PDB entry 7WEA | electron microscopy, 3.30 A resolution | chains A and C of the 7 polymer chains in the assembly

Chain A (and C):
Protein: Spike glycoprotein
Source organism: Severe acute respiratory syndrome coronavirus 2
Notes: engineered mutation(s): deletions; chain C of this document is another copy of the same molecule, construct and numbering; everything in this record applies to it too
UniProtKB: P0DTC2 (SPIKE_SARS2); aligned to UniProt positions 1-1270 over residues 1-1270 (the alignment contains insertions or deletions, so no single offset holds)
Sequence (1270 residues; numbered 1 to 1270; the number before each row is that of its first residue):
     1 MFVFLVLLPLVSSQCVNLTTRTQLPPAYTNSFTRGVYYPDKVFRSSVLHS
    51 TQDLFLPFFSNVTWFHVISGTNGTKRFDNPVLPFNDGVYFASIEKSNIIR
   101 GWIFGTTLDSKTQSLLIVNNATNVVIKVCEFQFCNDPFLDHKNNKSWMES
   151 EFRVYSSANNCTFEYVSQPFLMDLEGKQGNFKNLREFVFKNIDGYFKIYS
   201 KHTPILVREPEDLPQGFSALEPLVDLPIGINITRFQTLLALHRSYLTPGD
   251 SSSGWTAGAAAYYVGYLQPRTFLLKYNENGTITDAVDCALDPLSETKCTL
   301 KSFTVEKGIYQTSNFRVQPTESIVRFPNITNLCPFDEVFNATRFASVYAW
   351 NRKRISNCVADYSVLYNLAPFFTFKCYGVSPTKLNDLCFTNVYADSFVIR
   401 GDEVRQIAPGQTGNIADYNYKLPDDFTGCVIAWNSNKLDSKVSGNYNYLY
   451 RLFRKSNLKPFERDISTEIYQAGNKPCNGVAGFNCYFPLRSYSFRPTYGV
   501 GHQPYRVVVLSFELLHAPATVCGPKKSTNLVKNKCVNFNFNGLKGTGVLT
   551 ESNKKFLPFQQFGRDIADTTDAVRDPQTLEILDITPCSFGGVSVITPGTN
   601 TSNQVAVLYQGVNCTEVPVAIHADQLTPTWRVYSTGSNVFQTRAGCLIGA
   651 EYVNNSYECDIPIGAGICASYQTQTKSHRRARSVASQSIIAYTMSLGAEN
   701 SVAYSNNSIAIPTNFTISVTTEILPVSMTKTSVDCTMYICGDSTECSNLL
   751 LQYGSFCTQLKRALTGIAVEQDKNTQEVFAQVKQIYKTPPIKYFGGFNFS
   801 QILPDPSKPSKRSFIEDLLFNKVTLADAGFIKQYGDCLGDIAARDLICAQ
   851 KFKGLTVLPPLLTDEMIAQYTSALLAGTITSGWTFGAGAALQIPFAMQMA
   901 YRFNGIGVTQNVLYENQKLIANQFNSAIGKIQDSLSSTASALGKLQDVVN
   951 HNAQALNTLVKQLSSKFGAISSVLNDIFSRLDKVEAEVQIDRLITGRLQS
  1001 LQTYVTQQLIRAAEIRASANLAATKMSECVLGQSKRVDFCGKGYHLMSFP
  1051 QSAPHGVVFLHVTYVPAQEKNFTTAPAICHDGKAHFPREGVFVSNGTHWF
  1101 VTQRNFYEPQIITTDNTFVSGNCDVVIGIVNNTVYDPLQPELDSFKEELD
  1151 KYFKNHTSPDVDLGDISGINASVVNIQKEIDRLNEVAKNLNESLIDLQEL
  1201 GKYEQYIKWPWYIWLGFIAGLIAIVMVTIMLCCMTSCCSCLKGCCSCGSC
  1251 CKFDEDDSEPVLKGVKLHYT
Not modelled in the structure: 1-13, 69-74, 241-250, 674-685, 826-845, 1160-1270
Disulfides: Cys15-Cys134, Cys129-Cys161, Cys288-Cys298, Cys333-Cys358, Cys376-Cys429, Cys388-Cys522, Cys477-Cys485, Cys614-Cys646, Cys659-Cys668, Cys735-Cys757, Cys740-Cys746, Cys1029-Cys1040, Cys1079-Cys1123
Covalent attachments: N-acetylglucosamine (NAG) linked to Asn17, Asn61, Asn143, Asn231, Asn600, Asn613, Asn654, Asn706, Asn714, Asn798, Asn1071, Asn1095, Asn1131, Asn1155
Construct notes: variant Val67 (Ala in P0DTC2), Ile93 (Thr95 in P0DTC2), Asp140 (Gly142 in P0DTC2), Asp336 (Gly339 in P0DTC2), Leu368 (Ser371 in P0DTC2), Pro370 (Ser373 in P0DTC2), Phe372 (Ser375 in P0DTC2), Asn414 (Lys417 in P0DTC2), Lys437 (Asn440 in P0DTC2), Ser443 (Gly446 in P0DTC2), Asn474 (Ser477 in P0DTC2), Lys475 (Thr478 in P0DTC2), Ala481 (Glu484 in P0DTC2), Arg490 (Gln493 in P0DTC2), Ser493 (Gly496 in P0DTC2), Arg495 (Gln498 in P0DTC2), Tyr498 (Asn501 in P0DTC2), His502 (Tyr505 in P0DTC2), Lys544 (Thr547 in P0DTC2), Gly611 (Asp614 in P0DTC2), Tyr652 (His655 in P0DTC2), Lys676 (Asn679 in P0DTC2), His678 (Pro681 in P0DTC2), Lys761 (Asn764 in P0DTC2), Tyr793 (Asp796 in P0DTC2), Lys853 (Asn856 in P0DTC2), His951 (Gln954 in P0DTC2), Lys966 (Asn969 in P0DTC2), Phe978 (Leu981 in P0DTC2); insertion (209-211)
UniProt features mapped onto this chain:
  - lipidation (S-palmitoyl cysteine): Cys1240, Cys1247, Cys1250
  - glycosylation (N-linked (GlcNAc...) asparagine): Asn17 (complex), Asn61 (hybrid), Asn331 (complex), Asn603 (hybrid)

Chain A / chain C interface:
Pairs across the interface (143):
  Gln311(A) - Thr765(C)  hydrogen bond
  Asn314(A) - Asp734(C)  hydrogen bond
  Arg316(A) - Asp734(C)  salt bridge
  Arg316(A) - Met737(C)
  Arg352(A) - Pro227(C)
  Arg354(A) - Phe163(C)
  Arg354(A) - Pro227(C)
  Gly378(A) - Arg980(C)
  Val379(A) - Arg980(C)
  Ser380(A) - Arg980(C)  hydrogen bond (backbone-backbone)
  Ser380(A) - Asp982(C)
  Lys383(A) - Phe978(C)
  Lys383(A) - Arg980(C)
  Lys383(A) - Leu981(C)
  Leu387(A) - Ser979(C)
  Tyr393(A) - Tyr195(C)
  Asp402(A) - Asn367(C)
  Arg405(A) - Tyr366(C)  hydrogen bond
  Gln411(A) - Tyr366(C)  hydrogen bond
  Pro460(A) - Asp193(C)
  Phe461(A) - Asp193(C)
  Phe461(A) - Gly229(C)
  Glu462(A) - Gly229(C)
  Glu462(A) - Asn231(C)
  Arg463(A) - Gln113(C)  hydrogen bond
  Arg463(A) - Ile228(C)
  Arg463(A) - Gly229(C)  hydrogen bond (backbone-backbone)
  Asp464(A) - Thr106(C)  hydrogen bond
  Asp464(A) - Thr112(C)
  Asp464(A) - Gln113(C)  hydrogen bond (side chain-backbone)
  Asp464(A) - Ile230(C)
  Ile465(A) - Lys111(C)
  Ile465(A) - Thr112(C)
  Leu514(A) - Arg980(C)
  His516(A) - Lys41(C)
  Thr546(A) - Asp742(C)
  Lys554(A) - Phe43(C)
  Lys555(A) - Phe43(C)
  Phe556(A) - Phe43(C)  hydrophobic
  Phe559(A) - Lys41(C)
  Phe559(A) - Glu221(C)
  Phe559(A) - Pro222(C)  hydrophobic
  Gln560(A) - Val42(C)  hydrogen bond (side chain-backbone)
  Gln560(A) - Phe43(C)
  Phe562(A) - Val42(C)
  Phe562(A) - Phe43(C)  hydrogen bond (backbone-backbone)
  Gly563(A) - Phe43(C)
  Arg564(A) - Phe43(C)  hydrogen bond (backbone-backbone)
  Asp565(A) - Lys853(C)  salt bridge
  Ile566(A) - Val960(C)  hydrophobic
  Ile566(A) - Lys961(C)
  Ala567(A) - Lys853(C)
  Ala567(A) - Leu963(C)
  Ala567(A) - Ser964(C)
  Asp568(A) - Ser964(C)
  Thr569(A) - Lys853(C)
  Thr585(A) - Phe852(C)
  Pro586(A) - Phe852(C)
  Phe589(A) - Met737(C)  hydrophobic
  Phe589(A) - Phe852(C)
  Phe589(A) - Gly854(C)
  Ala665(A) - Pro860(C)  hydrogen bond (backbone-backbone)
  Ala665(A) - Leu861(C)
  Gly666(A) - Leu861(C)  hydrogen bond (backbone-backbone)
  Met694(A) - Leu862(C)  hydrophobic
  Met694(A) - Met866(C)  hydrophobic
  Leu696(A) - Lys783(C)  hydrogen bond (backbone-side chain)
  Leu696(A) - Met866(C)  hydrophobic
  Leu696(A) - Gln869(C)
  Leu696(A) - Tyr870(C)
  Gly697(A) - Lys783(C)
  Ala698(A) - Lys783(C)
  Ala698(A) - Gln784(C)
  Ala698(A) - Ile785(C)  hydrogen bond (backbone-backbone)
  Glu699(A) - Ile785(C)
  Glu699(A) - Lys787(C)  salt bridge
  Asn700(A) - Gln784(C)  hydrogen bond
  Asn700(A) - Ile785(C)  hydrogen bond (backbone-backbone)
  Asn700(A) - Tyr786(C)
  Asn700(A) - Lys787(C)
  Ser701(A) - Lys787(C)
  Val702(A) - Tyr786(C)  hydrophobic
  Val702(A) - Thr880(C)
  Val702(A) - Gln892(C)
  Ala703(A) - Gln892(C)
  Tyr704(A) - Pro789(C)  hydrophobic
  Tyr704(A) - Phe794(C)
  Tyr704(A) - Ile893(C)
  Tyr704(A) - Phe895(C)
  Ser705(A) - Pro894(C)
  Asn706(A) - Pro894(C)
  Ser708(A) - Gln892(C)
  Ser708(A) - Pro894(C)
  Ile709(A) - Ile893(C)  hydrophobic
  Ala710(A) - Leu891(C)
  Ala710(A) - Gln892(C)
  Pro712(A) - Leu891(C)
  Thr958(A) - Arg762(C)
  Gln962(A) - Ser755(C)  hydrogen bond
  Gln962(A) - Gln759(C)  hydrogen bond
  Ser965(A) - Gly754(C)
  Lys966(A) - Gln752(C)
  Phe967(A) - Gln752(C)  hydrogen bond (backbone-backbone)
  Gly968(A) - Gln752(C)  hydrogen bond (backbone-backbone)
  Ala969(A) - Gln752(C)
  Asp982(A) - Pro409(C)
  Asp982(A) - Gly410(C)
  Asp982(A) - Gln411(C)  hydrogen bond
  Lys983(A) - Asp424(C)
  Arg992(A) - Tyr753(C)
  Arg992(A) - Asp991(C)  salt bridge
  Ile1010(A) - Ile1010(C)  hydrophobic
  Arg1036(A) - Glu1028(C)  salt bridge
  Arg1036(A) - Arg1036(C)
  Val1037(A) - Ser1027(C)
  Val1037(A) - Glu1028(C)
  Asp1038(A) - Gly886(C)
  Gly1043(A) - Ala887(C)
  Tyr1044(A) - Ala887(C)  hydrophobic
  Pro1066(A) - Ala887(C)
  Glu1069(A) - Ala889(C)
  Glu1069(A) - Leu891(C)
  Thr1074(A) - Met897(C)
  Pro1076(A) - Tyr914(C)
  Phe1086(A) - Asn911(C)
  Phe1086(A) - Tyr914(C)  hydrophobic
  Pro1087(A) - Gln910(C)
  Val1091(A) - Met897(C)  hydrophobic
  Val1091(A) - Tyr901(C)
  Arg1104(A) - Tyr901(C)  hydrogen bond
  Arg1104(A) - Asn904(C)
  Ser1120(A) - Asn911(C)  hydrogen bond
  Ser1120(A) - Glu1108(C)
  Val1125(A) - Glu915(C)
  Val1126(A) - Tyr914(C)  hydrophobic
  Leu1138(A) - Glu1141(C)
  Lys1146(A) - Phe1145(C)
  Leu1149(A) - Leu1149(C)  hydrophobic
  Phe1153(A) - Leu1149(C)
  Phe1153(A) - Tyr1152(C)  hydrophobic
  Phe1153(A) - Phe1153(C)  hydrophobic
  His1156(A) - His1156(C)
  Thr1157(A) - His1156(C)
Also at the interface, not in a pair above, chain A (112 interface residues in all): Pro423, Gly542, Lys544, Gly545, Leu557, Arg643, Ala644, Pro662, Gly664, Ile667, Cys668, Asn707, Gln954, Val984, Glu987, Gln1007, Glu1014, Lys1042, Val1065, Gly1090, Phe1118, Ile1127
Also at the interface, not in a pair above, chain C (107 interface residues in all): Tyr38, Asp40, Arg44, Ser114, Glu130, Thr162, Gly194, Asn279, Ala369, Lys761, Glu770, Tyr793, Lys851, Pro859, Gly888, Ala890, Gln917, Val973, Asn975, Leu1009, Leu1031

Overview:
Chain A and chain C form an interface of 112 and 107 residues respectively, with 25 hydrogen bonds and 5 salt
bridges. Polar pairs include Arg316(A)-Asp734(C), Asp565(A)-Lys853(C) and Glu699(A)-Lys787(C). Covalently
linked N-acetylglucosamine: at Asn17(A), Asn61(A), Asn143(A), Asn231(A), Asn600(A) and Asn613(A) and 8 more.
Chain A and chain C are both Spike glycoprotein (Severe acute respiratory syndrome coronavirus 2); the
structure, SARS-CoV-2 Omicron variant spike protein in complex with two XGv347 binding to one close state RBD
..., was determined by electron microscopy together with 7WE7, 7WE8, 7WE9, 7WEB, 7WEC, 7WED and 3 further
entries from the same study.
